PDB entry 7OCK | electron microscopy, 3.60 A resolution | chains B and A of the 12 polymer chains in the assembly

# Chain B
Molecule: S-adenosylmethionine synthase
From: Escherichia coli (strain K12)
Notes: EC 2.5.1.6
Reference sequence: A0A4S5B2W6 (A0A4S5B2W6_ECOLI); residues 0-383 here correspond to UniProt positions 1-384 (UniProt number = residue number + 1)
Amino-acid sequence (390 residues; numbered 0 to 389; the number before each row is that of its first residue; numbering starts at 0):
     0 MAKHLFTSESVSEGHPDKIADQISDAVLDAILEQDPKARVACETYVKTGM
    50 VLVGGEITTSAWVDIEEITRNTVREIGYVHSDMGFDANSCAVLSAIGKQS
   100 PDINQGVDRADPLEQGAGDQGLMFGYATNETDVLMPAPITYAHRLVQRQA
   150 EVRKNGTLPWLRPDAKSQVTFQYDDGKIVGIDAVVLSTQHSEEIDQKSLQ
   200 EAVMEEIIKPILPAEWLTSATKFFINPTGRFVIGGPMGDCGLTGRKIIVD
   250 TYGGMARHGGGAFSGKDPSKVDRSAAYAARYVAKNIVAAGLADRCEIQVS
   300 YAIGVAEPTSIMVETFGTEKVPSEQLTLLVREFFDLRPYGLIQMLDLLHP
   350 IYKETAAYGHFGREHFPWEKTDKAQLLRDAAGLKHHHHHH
Disordered / not traced: 0, 385-389
Construct notes: expression tag (384-389)

# Chain A
Molecule: SAM hydrolase
From: Escherichia virus T3
Reference sequence: P07693 (ADOM_BPT3); residues 1-152 here = UniProt positions 1-152
Amino-acid sequence (158 residues; each row starts with the number of its first residue):
     1 MIFTKEPANVFYVLVSAFRSNLCDEVNMSRHRHMVSTLRAAPGLYGSVES
    51 TDLTGCYREAISSAPTEEKTVRVRCKDKAQALNVARLACNEWEQDCVLVY
   101 KSQTHTAGLVYAKGIDGYKAERLPGSFQEVPKGAPLQGCFTIDEFGRRWQ
   151 VQHHHHHH
Disordered / not traced: 1-2, 154-158
Construct notes: conflict Asn9 (His in P07693); expression tag (153-158)
Disulfide bonds: Cys56-Cys139

# How chain B and chain A interact
Residue-residue contacts (27):
  Glu129(B) with Phe3(A), hydrogen bond (backbone-backbone)
  Thr130(B) with Phe3(A); Lys5(A)
  Asp131(B) with Phe3(A), hydrogen bond (backbone-backbone); Thr4(A); Lys5(A); Glu6(A)
  Val132(B) with Lys5(A)
  Tyr140(B) with Lys5(A); Gln103(A)
  Arg143(B) with Lys5(A), hydrogen bond (side chain-backbone); Glu6(A); Gln103(A)
  Lys176(B) with Gln152(A), hydrogen bond
  Ile177(B) with Phe3(A), hydrophobic
  Lys208(B) with Asn9(A), hydrogen bond (backbone-side chain)
  Pro209(B) with Asn9(A), hydrogen bond (backbone-side chain)
  Ile210(B) with Asn9(A), hydrogen bond (backbone-side chain)
  Leu211(B) with Asn9(A), hydrogen bond (backbone-side chain); Val10(A)
  Pro212(B) with Asn9(A); Gln103(A)
  Ala213(B) with Val10(A), hydrophobic
  Glu214(B) with Lys101(A)
  Trp215(B) with Phe3(A), hydrophobic; Thr104(A)
  Lys383(B) with Gly133(A)
Other interface residues (no listed pair), chain B (18 interface residues in all): Thr139
The authors on this interface:
  - interface residues, chain B: Asp131(B), Val132(B), Ile177(B), Ile210(B), Ala213(B)

# In short
Chain B and chain A form an interface of 18 and 11 residues respectively; the contacts include 8 hydrogen
bonds. Polar contacts include Arg143(B)-Lys5(A), Lys176(B)-Gln152(A) and Lys208(B)-Asn9(A). From the paper:
interface residues Asp131(B), Val132(B) and Ile177(B) among others.
Chain B is S-adenosylmethionine synthase (Escherichia coli (strain K12)) and chain A is SAM hydrolase
(Escherichia virus T3); the structure, MAT in complex with SAMH, was determined by electron microscopy.
